PDB entry 1E4L | X-ray diffraction, 2.20 A resolution | chains A and B

== Chain A (and B) ==
Molecule: Beta-glucosidase, chloroplastic
Source organism: Zea mays
Notes: EC 3.2.1.21; chain B of this document is another copy of the same molecule, construct and numbering; everything in this record applies to it too
Reference sequence: P49235 (BGLC_MAIZE); residues 1-512 here correspond to UniProt positions 55-566 (UniProt number = residue number + 54)
Amino-acid sequence (512 residues; numbered 1 to 512; the number before each row is that of its first residue):
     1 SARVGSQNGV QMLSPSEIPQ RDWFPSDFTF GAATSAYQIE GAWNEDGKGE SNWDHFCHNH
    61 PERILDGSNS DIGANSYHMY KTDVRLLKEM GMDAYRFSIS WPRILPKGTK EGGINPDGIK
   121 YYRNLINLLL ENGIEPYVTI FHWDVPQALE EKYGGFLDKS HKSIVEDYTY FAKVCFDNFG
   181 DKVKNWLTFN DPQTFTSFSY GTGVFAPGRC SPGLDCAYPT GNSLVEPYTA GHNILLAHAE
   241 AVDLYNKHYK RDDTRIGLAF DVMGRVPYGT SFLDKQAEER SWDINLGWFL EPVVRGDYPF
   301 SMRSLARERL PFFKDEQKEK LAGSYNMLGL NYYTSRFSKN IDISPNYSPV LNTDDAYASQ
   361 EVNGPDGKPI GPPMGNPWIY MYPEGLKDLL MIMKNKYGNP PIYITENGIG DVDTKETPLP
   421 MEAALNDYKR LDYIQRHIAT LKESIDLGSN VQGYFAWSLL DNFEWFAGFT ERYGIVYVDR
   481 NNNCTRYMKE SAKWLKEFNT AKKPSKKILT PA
Not modelled in the structure: 1-11, 502-512
Differences from the reference sequence: engineered mutation Asp191 (Glu245 in P49235)
Swiss-Prot annotation at these positions:
  - region (Dimerization): Ser271 to Arg307, Asn340 to Leu351, Lys396 to Asn399
  - active site: Glu406 (Nucleophile)
  - binding site (a beta-D-glucoside): Gln38, His142, Tyr333, Glu406, Trp457, Glu464, Trp465, Tyr473
Disulfides: Cys210-Cys216
From the paper describing this entry:
  - catalytic residues: Glu406 (citing earlier work)
  - specificity-determining residues: Phe198, Phe205, Phe466, Ala467 (by similarity / conservation)

== Chain A / chain B interface ==
Pairs across the interface (38; chain A residue first):
  Phe272(A) with Glu291(B); Lys396(B); Tyr397(B), hydrophobic
  Leu273(A) with Arg295(B)
  Gln276(A) with Lys396(B)
  Arg280(A) with Phe300(B)
  Glu291(A) with Phe272(B)
  Arg295(A) with Leu273(B); Asp342(B), salt bridge
  Phe300(A) with Arg280(B); Leu305(B), hydrophobic; Ile341(B); Ile343(B), hydrophobic; Tyr357(B), hydrophobic
  Arg303(A) with Ile343(B)
  Ser304(A) with Ser304(B); Leu305(B); Arg307(B), hydrogen bond (backbone-side chain); Ile343(B)
  Leu305(A) with Phe300(B), hydrophobic; Ser304(B)
  Arg307(A) with Ser304(B), hydrogen bond (side chain-backbone); Arg307(B)
  Phe312(A) with Ile343(B); Ser344(B); Pro345(B)
  Ile341(A) with Phe300(B)
  Asp342(A) with Arg295(B), salt bridge
  Ile343(A) with Phe300(B), hydrophobic; Arg303(B); Ser304(B); Phe312(B)
  Ser344(A) with Phe312(B)
  Pro345(A) with Phe312(B)
  Tyr357(A) with Phe300(B), hydrophobic
  Lys396(A) with Phe272(B); Gln276(B)
  Tyr397(A) with Phe272(B), hydrophobic
Interface residues without a listed pair, chain A (21 interface residues in all): Asn340

== Summary ==
21 residues of chain A and 20 residues of chain B are in contact, with 2 hydrogen bonds and 2 salt bridges.
Polar contacts include Arg295(A)-Asp342(B) and Ser304(A)-Arg307(B). UniProt lists active-site residue
Glu406(A) and 8 beta-D-glucoside-binding residues on chain A. From the paper: the catalytic residue Glu406(A);
specificity determinants Phe198(A), Phe205(A) and Phe466(A) among others.
Chain A and chain B are both Beta-glucosidase, chloroplastic (Zea mays); the structure, Crystal structure of
the inactive mutant Monocot (Maize ZMGlu1) beta-glucosidase ZM Glu191Asp, was determined by X-ray diffraction
(same publication as 1E4N, 1E55 and 1E56).
